5C0G - chains A and C of the 3 polymer chains in the assembly; structure by X-ray diffraction, 1.37 A resolution.

== Chain A ==
Protein: HLA class I histocompatibility antigen, A-2 alpha chain
Organism: Homo sapiens
UniProtKB: P01892 (1A02_HUMAN); residues 1-276 here correspond to UniProt positions 25-300 (UniProt number = residue number + 24)
Sequence (276 residues; numbered 1 to 276; the number before each row is that of its first residue):
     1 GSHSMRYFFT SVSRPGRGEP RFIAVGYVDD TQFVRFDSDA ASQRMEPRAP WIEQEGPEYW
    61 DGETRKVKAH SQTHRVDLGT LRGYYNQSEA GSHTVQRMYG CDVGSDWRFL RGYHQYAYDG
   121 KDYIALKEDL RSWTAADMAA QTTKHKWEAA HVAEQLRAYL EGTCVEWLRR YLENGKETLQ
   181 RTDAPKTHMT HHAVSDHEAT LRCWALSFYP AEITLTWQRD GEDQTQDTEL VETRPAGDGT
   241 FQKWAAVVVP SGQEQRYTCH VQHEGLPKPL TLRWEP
Cystine bridges: C101-C164, C203-C259

== Chain C ==
Protein: Marker peptide
Sequence (10 residues; numbered 1 to 10; the number before each row is that of its first residue):
     1 YLGGPDFPTI

== Chain A / chain C interface ==
Residue-residue contacts (39; chain A residue first):
  M5(A) - Y1(C)
  Y7(A) - Y1(C)  hydrogen bond (side chain-backbone)
  Y7(A) - L2(C)  hydrophobic
  F9(A) - L2(C)  hydrophobic
  M45(A) - L2(C)  hydrophobic
  E63(A) - Y1(C)
  E63(A) - L2(C)  hydrogen bond (side chain-backbone)
  K66(A) - Y1(C)
  K66(A) - L2(C)  hydrogen bond (side chain-backbone)
  K66(A) - G3(C)
  K66(A) - F7(C)
  V67(A) - L2(C)
  A69(A) - F7(C)  hydrophobic
  H70(A) - G3(C)  hydrogen bond (side chain-backbone)
  H70(A) - F7(C)
  T73(A) - F7(C)  hydrogen bond (side chain-backbone)
  T73(A) - P8(C)
  T73(A) - T9(C)
  V76(A) - T9(C)
  D77(A) - T9(C)
  D77(A) - I10(C)  hydrogen bond (side chain-backbone)
  T80(A) - I10(C)
  Y84(A) - I10(C)  hydrophobic
  Y99(A) - L2(C)
  Y99(A) - G3(C)  hydrogen bond (side chain-backbone)
  Y123(A) - I10(C)  hydrophobic
  T143(A) - I10(C)  hydrogen bond (side chain-backbone)
  K146(A) - T9(C)  hydrogen bond (side chain-backbone)
  K146(A) - I10(C)
  W147(A) - P8(C)
  W147(A) - T9(C)  hydrogen bond (side chain-backbone)
  W147(A) - I10(C)  hydrophobic
  V152(A) - P8(C)  hydrophobic
  Y159(A) - Y1(C)  hydrogen bond (side chain-backbone)
  Y159(A) - L2(C)
  Y159(A) - G3(C)  hydrogen bond (side chain-backbone)
  T163(A) - Y1(C)
  W167(A) - Y1(C)
  Y171(A) - Y1(C)  hydrogen bond (side chain-backbone)
Interface residues without a listed pair, chain A (28 interface residues in all): F33, Y59, L81, Y116
Interface residues without a listed pair, chain C (9 interface residues in all): G4, P5

== Overview ==
The interface between chain A and chain C involves 28 residues on one side and 9 on the other, with 13
hydrogen bonds. Polar pairs include Y7(A)-Y1(C), E63(A)-L2(C) and K66(A)-L2(C).
Here chain A is HLA class I histocompatibility antigen, A-2 alpha chain (Homo sapiens) and chain C is Marker
peptide. Entry 5C0G (HLA-A02 carrying YLGGPDFPTI) was determined by X-ray diffraction (same publication as
5C07, 5C08, 5C09, 5C0A, 5C0B, 5C0C and 6 further entries).
